Entry 6CGN (X-ray diffraction, 2.26 A resolution); this record covers chain A.

Chain A:
Molecule: Ribonucleoside-diphosphate reductase
Source organism: Bacillus subtilis
Notes: EC 1.17.4.1; fragment: \cf2 \cf0
Reference sequence: A0A162Q3J9 (A0A162Q3J9_BACIU); residue numbers follow UniProt; this construct covers 1-700
Sequence (700 residues; numbered 1 to 700; the number before each row is that of its first residue):
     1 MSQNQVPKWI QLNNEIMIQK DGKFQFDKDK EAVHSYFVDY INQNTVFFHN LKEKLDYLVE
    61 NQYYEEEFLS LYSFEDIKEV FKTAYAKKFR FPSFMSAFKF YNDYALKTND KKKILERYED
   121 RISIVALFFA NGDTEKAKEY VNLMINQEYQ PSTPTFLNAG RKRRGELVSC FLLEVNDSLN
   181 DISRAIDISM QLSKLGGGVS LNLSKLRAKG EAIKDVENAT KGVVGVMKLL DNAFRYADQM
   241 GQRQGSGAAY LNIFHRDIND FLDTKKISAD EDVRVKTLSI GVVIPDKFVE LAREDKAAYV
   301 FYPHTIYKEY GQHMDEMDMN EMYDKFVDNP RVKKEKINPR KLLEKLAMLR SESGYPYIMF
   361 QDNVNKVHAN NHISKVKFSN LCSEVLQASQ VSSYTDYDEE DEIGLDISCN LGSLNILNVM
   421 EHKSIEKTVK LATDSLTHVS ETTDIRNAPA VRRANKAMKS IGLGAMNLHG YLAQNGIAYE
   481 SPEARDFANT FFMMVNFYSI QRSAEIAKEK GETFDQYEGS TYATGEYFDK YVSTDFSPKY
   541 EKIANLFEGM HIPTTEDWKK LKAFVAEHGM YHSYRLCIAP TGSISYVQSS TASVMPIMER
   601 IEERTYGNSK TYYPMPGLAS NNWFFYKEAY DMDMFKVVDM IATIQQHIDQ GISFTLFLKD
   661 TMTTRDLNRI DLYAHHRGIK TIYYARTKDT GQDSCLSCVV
Unresolved in the structure: 1-5, 236-244, 689-700
Small-molecule neighbours: 2'-deoxyadenosine-5'-monophosphate (D5M): Val33, His34, Phe37, Val38, Asn42, Phe89, Arg90, Phe91, Arg117
Reported in the primary citation:
  - binding site for 2'-deoxyadenosine-5'-monophosphate: Val33, His34, Phe37, Asn42, Arg90, Phe91, Arg117
  - mutagenesis - H34Q: increased catalytic activity
  - mutagenesis - H34Q: decreased binding to 2'-deoxyadenosine-5'-monophosphate
  - mutagenesis - F37I: decreased catalytic activity
  - mutagenesis - F37I: abolished binding to 2'-deoxyadenosine-5'-monophosphate
  - binding site for phosphate ion: Lys88
  - catalytic residues: Cys382 (citing earlier work)

In short:
Ligands of chain A: 2'-deoxyadenosine-5'-monophosphate. The paper reports the catalytic residue Cys382; H34Q
increases catalytic activity.
Chain A is Ribonucleoside-diphosphate reductase (Bacillus subtilis); the structure, X-ray crystal structure of
Bacillus subtilis ribonucleotide reductase NrdE alpha subunit dAMP-bound (pH 7), was determined by X-ray
diffraction (same publication as 6CGL and 6CGM).
